Entry 6ZYQ (X-ray diffraction, 1.70 A resolution); this record covers chain A.

# Chain A
Molecule: Metallo-beta-lactamase type 2
Source organism: Klebsiella pneumoniae
Notes: EC 3.5.2.6
Reference sequence: C7C422 (BLAN1_KLEPN); residue numbers follow UniProt; this construct covers 29-270
Chain sequence (244 residues; each row starts with the number of its first residue):
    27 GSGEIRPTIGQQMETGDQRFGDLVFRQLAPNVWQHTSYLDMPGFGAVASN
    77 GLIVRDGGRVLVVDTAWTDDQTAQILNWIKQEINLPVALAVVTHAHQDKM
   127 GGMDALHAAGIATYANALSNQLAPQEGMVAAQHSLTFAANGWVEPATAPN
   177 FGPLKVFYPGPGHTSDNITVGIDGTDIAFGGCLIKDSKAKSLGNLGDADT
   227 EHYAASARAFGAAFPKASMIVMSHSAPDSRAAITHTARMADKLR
Disordered / not traced: 27-30
Differences from the reference sequence: expression tag (27-28)
Bound ions: Zn2+ site 1: His120, His122, His189 (together with QST); Zn2+ site 2: Asp124, Cys208, His250 (together with QST)
Small-molecule neighbours: QST ((2S,4S)-2-ethoxycarbonyl-5,5-dimethyl-2-(sulfanylmethyl)-1,3-thiazolidine-4-carboxylic acid): Val73, Trp93, His120, His122, Gln123, Asp124, His189, Cys208, Gly219, Asn220, His250
Swiss-Prot annotation at these positions:
  - binding site (Zn(2+)): His120, His122, Asp124, His189, Cys208, His250
  - binding site (substrate): Lys211, Asn220

# In short
Bound to chain A: compound QST. His120, His122 and His189 form the Zn2+ site 1. The Zn2+ site 2 is built by
Asp124, Cys208 and His250. Curated annotation (UniProt) lists 6 Zn2+-binding residues and substrate-binding
residues Lys211 and Asn220.
Chain A is Metallo-beta-lactamase type 2 (Klebsiella pneumoniae); the structure, Structure of NDM-1 with
2-Mercaptomethyl-thiazolidine D-syn-1b, was determined by X-ray diffraction (same publication as 6ZYN, 6ZYO,
6ZYP, 6ZYR and 6ZYS).
